4AB2 - chains A and G of the 14 polymer chains in the assembly; structure by electron microscopy, 8.50 A resolution (very low resolution: no residue pairs are listed; an interface is given only as per-side residue counts).

[Chain A (and G)]
Protein: 60 kDa chaperonin
From: Escherichia coli
Notes: chain G of this document is another copy of the same molecule, construct and numbering; everything in this record applies to it too
UniProt: P0A6F5 (CH60_ECOLI); residues 1-548 here = UniProt positions 1-548
Chain sequence (548 residues; row label = number of the first residue in the row):
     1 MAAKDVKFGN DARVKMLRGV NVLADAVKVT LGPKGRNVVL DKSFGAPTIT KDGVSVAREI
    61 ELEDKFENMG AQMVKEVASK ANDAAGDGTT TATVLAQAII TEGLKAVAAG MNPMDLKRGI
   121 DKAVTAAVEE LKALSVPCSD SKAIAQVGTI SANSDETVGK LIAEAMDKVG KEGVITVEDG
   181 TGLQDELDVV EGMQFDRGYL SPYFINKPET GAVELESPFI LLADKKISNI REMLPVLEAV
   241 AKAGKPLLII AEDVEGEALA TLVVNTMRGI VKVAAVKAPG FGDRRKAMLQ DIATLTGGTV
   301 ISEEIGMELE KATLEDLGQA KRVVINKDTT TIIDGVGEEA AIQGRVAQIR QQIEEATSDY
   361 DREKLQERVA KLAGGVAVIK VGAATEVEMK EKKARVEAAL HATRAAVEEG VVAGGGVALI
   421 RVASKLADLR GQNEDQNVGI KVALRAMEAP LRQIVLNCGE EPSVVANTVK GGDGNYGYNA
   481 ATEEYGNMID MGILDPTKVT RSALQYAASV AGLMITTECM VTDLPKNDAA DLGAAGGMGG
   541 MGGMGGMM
Unresolved in the structure: 1, 526-548
Differences from the reference sequence: engineered mutation A398 (Asp in P0A6F5)
Bound ions: Mg2+: D87 (together with ATP)
Small-molecule neighbours: ATP: T30, L31, G32, P33, G53, V54, D87, G88, T89, T90, T91, I150, S151, N153, S154, G414, G415, G416, I454, N479, A480, A481, I493, D495

[Interface between chain A and chain G]
At this resolution (8 A) residue pairs are not listed: 32 residues of chain A and 29 of chain G lie at the interface.

[Overview]
The interface between chain A and chain G involves 32 residues on one side and 29 on the other. Chain A binds
ATP.
Chain A and chain G are both 60 kDa chaperonin (Escherichia coli); the structure, ATP-triggered molecular
mechanics of the chaperonin GroEL, was determined by electron microscopy together with 4AAQ, 4AAR, 4AAS, 4AAU
and 4AB3 from the same study.
